Entry 8Z6E (X-ray diffraction, 1.97 A resolution); this record covers chains A and B.

[Chain A (and B)]
Molecule: TetR family transcriptional regulator
From: Acinetobacter baumannii
Notes: chain B of this document is another copy of the same molecule, construct and numbering; everything in this record applies to it too
UniProt: A0A1E3M4M0 (A0A1E3M4M0_ACIBA); residues 1-189 here = UniProt positions 1-189
Amino-acid sequence (197 residues; numbered -1 to 195; the number before each row is that of its first residue; numbers below 1 keep their minus sign (Met-1 is residue -1)):
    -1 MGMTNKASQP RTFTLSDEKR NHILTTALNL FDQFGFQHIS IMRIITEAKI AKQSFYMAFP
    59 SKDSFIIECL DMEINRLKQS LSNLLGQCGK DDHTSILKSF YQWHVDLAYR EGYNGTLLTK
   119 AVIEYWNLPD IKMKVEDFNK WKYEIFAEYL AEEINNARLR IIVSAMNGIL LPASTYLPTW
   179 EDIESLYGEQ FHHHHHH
Disordered / not traced: -1 to 12, 186-195 (chain B: -1 to 11, 109, 195)
Sequence notes: initiating methionine (-1); expression tag (0, 190-195)

[How chain A and chain B interact]
Contacting residue pairs (73):
  Phe32(A) - Trp124(B)  hydrophobic
  His36(A) - Trp124(B)
  Tyr111(A) - Lys130(B)  hydrogen bond (backbone-side chain)
  Asn112(A) - Val120(B)
  Asn112(A) - Ile121(B)  hydrogen bond (side chain-backbone)
  Asn112(A) - Trp124(B)
  Thr117(A) - Leu169(B)
  Thr117(A) - Pro170(B)
  Lys118(A) - Ile121(B)
  Val120(A) - Asn112(B)
  Val120(A) - Pro170(B)  hydrophobic
  Ile121(A) - Asn112(B)  hydrogen bond (backbone-side chain)
  Ile121(A) - Thr117(B)
  Ile121(A) - Lys118(B)
  Ile121(A) - Ile121(B)  hydrophobic
  Ile121(A) - Pro170(B)  hydrophobic
  Trp124(A) - Gln31(B)
  Trp124(A) - Phe32(B)  hydrogen bond (side chain-backbone)
  Trp124(A) - His36(B)
  Trp124(A) - Asn112(B)
  Val133(A) - Ala171(B)  hydrophobic
  Glu134(A) - Ala171(B)
  Asn137(A) - Ala171(B)  hydrogen bond (side chain-backbone)
  Asn137(A) - Thr173(B)
  Lys138(A) - Thr173(B)
  Lys138(A) - Tyr174(B)
  Tyr141(A) - Tyr174(B)  hydrophobic
  Glu142(A) - Tyr174(B)  hydrogen bond
  Ala155(A) - Asp180(B)
  Arg158(A) - Tyr174(B)
  Arg158(A) - Leu175(B)
  Arg158(A) - Asp180(B)  salt bridge
  Ile159(A) - Ile159(B)  hydrophobic
  Ile159(A) - Ala163(B)
  Ile159(A) - Pro176(B)  hydrophobic
  Ile159(A) - Asp180(B)
  Ile159(A) - Leu184(B)  hydrophobic
  Ser162(A) - Ser162(B)
  Ser162(A) - Ala163(B)  hydrogen bond (side chain-backbone)
  Ser162(A) - Gly166(B)
  Ser162(A) - Ile167(B)
  Ser162(A) - Pro176(B)
  Ala163(A) - Ile159(B)
  Ala163(A) - Ser162(B)  hydrogen bond (backbone-side chain)
  Ala163(A) - Ala163(B)
  Asn165(A) - Leu169(B)
  Gly166(A) - Ser162(B)
  Gly166(A) - Gly166(B)
  Ile167(A) - Ser162(B)
  Leu169(A) - Thr117(B)
  Leu169(A) - Leu169(B)  hydrophobic
  Pro170(A) - Thr117(B)
  Pro170(A) - Val120(B)  hydrophobic
  Ala171(A) - Val120(B)  hydrophobic
  Ala171(A) - Lys130(B)
  Ala171(A) - Val133(B)  hydrophobic
  Ala171(A) - Glu134(B)
  Ala171(A) - Asn137(B)  hydrogen bond (backbone-side chain)
  Ser172(A) - Asn137(B)
  Thr173(A) - Glu134(B)
  Thr173(A) - Asn137(B)
  Thr173(A) - Lys138(B)  hydrogen bond (side chain-backbone)
  Tyr174(A) - Lys138(B)
  Tyr174(A) - Tyr141(B)  hydrophobic
  Tyr174(A) - Glu142(B)  hydrogen bond
  Tyr174(A) - Arg158(B)
  Leu175(A) - Arg158(B)
  Pro176(A) - Arg158(B)
  Pro176(A) - Ser162(B)
  Asp180(A) - Ala155(B)
  Asp180(A) - Arg158(B)  salt bridge
  Asp180(A) - Ile159(B)
  Leu184(A) - Leu184(B)  hydrophobic
Other interface residues (no listed pair), chain A (38 interface residues in all): Gln31, Gln35, Lys130, Leu168, Ile181
Other interface residues (no listed pair), chain B (39 interface residues in all): Gln35, Gly113, Asn165, Leu168, Ser172, Thr177, Ile181

[Summary]
The interface between chain A and chain B involves 38 residues on one side and 39 on the other, with 11
hydrogen bonds and 2 salt bridges. Polar contacts include Arg158(A)-Asp180(B), Tyr111(A)-Lys130(B) and
Asn112(A)-Ile121(B).
Both chains are TetR family transcriptional regulator (Acinetobacter baumannii). Entry 8Z6E (Structure of
transcriptional regulator TetR) was determined by X-ray diffraction, deposited together with 9LLQ and 8Z6D.
